Entry 5CGY (X-ray diffraction, 2.07 A resolution); this record covers chains H and L.

== Chain H ==
Molecule: Heavy Chain of Fab
Organism: Homo sapiens
Notes: antibody fragment or engineered binder
Amino-acid sequence (228 residues; numbered 1 to 228; the number before each row is that of its first residue):
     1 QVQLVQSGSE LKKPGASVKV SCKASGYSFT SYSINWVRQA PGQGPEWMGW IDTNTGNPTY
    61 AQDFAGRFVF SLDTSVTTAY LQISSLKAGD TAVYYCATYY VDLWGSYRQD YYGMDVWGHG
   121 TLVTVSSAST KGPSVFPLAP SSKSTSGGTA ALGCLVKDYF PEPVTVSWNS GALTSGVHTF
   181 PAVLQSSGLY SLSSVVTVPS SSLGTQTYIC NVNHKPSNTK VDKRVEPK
Unresolved in the structure: 141-146
Disulfide bonds: Cys22-Cys96, Cys154-Cys210

== Chain L ==
Molecule: Light Chain of Fab
Organism: Homo sapiens
Notes: antibody fragment or engineered binder
Amino-acid sequence (213 residues; row label = number of the first residue in the row):
     1 ASVVTQPPSV SGTPGQGVTI SCSGGSSNIG SNPVNWYQMV PGTAPKLLLY TNNQRPSGVP
    61 DRFSGSKSGT SASLAINGLQ SEDEADYYCA VWDDSLSGRW VFGGGTKVTV LRQPKAAPTV
   121 TLFPPSSEEL QANKATLVCL ISDFYPGAVT VAWKADSSPV KAGVETTTPS KQSNNKYAAS
   181 SYLSLTPEQW KSHKSYSCQV THEGSTVEKT VAP
Disulfide bonds: Cys22-Cys89, Cys139-Cys198

== Interface between chain H and chain L ==
Pairs across the interface (67; chain H residue first):
  Gln39(H) with Tyr88(L), hydrogen bond
  Gly44(H) with Gly103(L)
  Pro45(H) with Tyr88(L); Phe102(L)
  Trp47(H) with Trp92(L), hydrophobic; Gly98(L); Arg99(L), hydrogen bond (backbone-side chain); Trp100(L)
  Ala61(H) with Arg99(L)
  Gln62(H) with Leu96(L); Ser97(L), hydrogen bond; Arg99(L)
  Asp63(H) with Arg99(L), salt bridge
  Phe64(H) with Arg99(L)
  Tyr95(H) with Pro45(L), hydrophobic
  Tyr100(H) with Leu47(L), hydrophobic
  Leu103(H) with Tyr50(L)
  Tyr111(H) with Trp92(L), hydrophobic; Trp100(L), hydrogen bond (backbone-side chain)
  Tyr112(H) with Pro33(L); Trp100(L), hydrophobic
  Met114(H) with Tyr37(L), hydrogen bond (backbone-side chain); Trp100(L); Phe102(L), hydrophobic
  Asp115(H) with Leu47(L)
  Trp117(H) with Tyr37(L); Ala44(L); Pro45(L), hydrophobic; Phe102(L), hydrophobic
  Gly118(H) with Ala44(L); Pro45(L)
  His119(H) with Ala44(L)
  Phe136(H) with Ser126(L); Glu128(L); Glu129(L)
  Pro137(H) with Ser126(L); Glu128(L)
  Leu138(H) with Phe123(L); Val138(L), hydrophobic
  Ala139(H) with Phe123(L); Pro124(L)
  Pro140(H) with Phe123(L)
  Ala151(H) with Phe123(L)
  Leu155(H) with Tyr182(L), hydrophobic
  Lys157(H) with Glu129(L), salt bridge; Lys134(L); Thr136(L)
  His178(H) with Ser142(L); Gln172(L); Ala178(L)
  Phe180(H) with Leu140(L), hydrophobic; Ile141(L); Ala178(L), hydrophobic; Ala179(L)
  Pro181(H) with Ser170(L)
  Ala182(H) with Thr167(L)
  Val183(H) with Glu165(L); Thr167(L); Tyr182(L), hydrophobic
  Gln185(H) with Glu165(L)
  Ser186(H) with Glu165(L), hydrogen bond (backbone-side chain)
  Leu192(H) with Tyr182(L)
  Ser193(H) with Val138(L); Leu140(L); Tyr182(L), hydrogen bond
  Val195(H) with Phe123(L), hydrophobic; Leu140(L), hydrophobic
Other interface residues (no listed pair), chain H (42 interface residues in all): Val37, Glu46, Leu152, Leu184, Ser191, Lys223
Other interface residues (no listed pair), chain L (41 interface residues in all): Met39, Gly42, Thr43, Pro56, Gly104, Thr121, Thr166, Ser180

== Summary ==
The interface between chain H and chain L involves 42 residues on one side and 41 on the other; the contacts
include 7 hydrogen bonds and 2 salt bridges. Among the polar pairs are Asp63(H)-Arg99(L), Lys157(H)-Glu129(L)
and Gln39(H)-Tyr88(L).
Here chain H is Heavy Chain of Fab and chain L is Light Chain of Fab, both from Homo sapiens. Entry 5CGY (Fab
fragment of Chikungunya virus neutralizing human monoclonal antibody 4J21) was determined by X-ray diffraction
(same publication as 5CHN).
